1YHU - chains I and Q of the 24 polymer chains in the assembly; structure by X-ray diffraction, 3.15 A resolution.

== Chain I (and Q) ==
Name: hemoglobin A1 chain
From: Riftia pachyptila
Notes: chain Q of this document is another copy of the same molecule, construct and numbering; everything in this record applies to it too
Reference sequence: Q8IFK4 (Q8IFK4_RIFPA); residues 16-130 here correspond to UniProt positions 1-115 (UniProt number = residue number - 15)
Chain sequence (145 residues; numbered 3 to 147; the number before each row is that of its first residue):
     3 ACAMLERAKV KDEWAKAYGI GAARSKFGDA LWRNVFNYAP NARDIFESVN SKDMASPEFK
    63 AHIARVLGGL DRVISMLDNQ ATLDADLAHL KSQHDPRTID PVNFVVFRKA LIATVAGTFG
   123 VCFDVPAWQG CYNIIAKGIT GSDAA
Cystine bridges: Cys-4/Cys-133
Metal / ion sites: heme Fe: His-96 (together with oxygen molecule)
Residues lining bound ligands:
  - heme (HEM): Ile-47, Phe-48, Ser-50, Val-51, His-64, Arg-67, Val-68, Gly-71, Leu-72, Leu-92, Gln-95, His-96, Arg-99, Ile-101, Asn-105, Phe-106, Phe-109, Tyr-134, Ile-137, Ile-141
  - oxygen molecule (OXY): Trp-34, Phe-48, His-64, Val-68, His-96

== Interface between chain I and chain Q ==
Pairs across the interface - 30 pairs, chain I then chain Q:
  Asn-36(I) / Val-123(Q)
  Tyr-40(I) / Phe-125(Q)  hydrogen bond (side chain-backbone)
  Tyr-40(I) / Asp-126(Q)
  Tyr-40(I) / Val-127(Q)  hydrogen bond (side chain-backbone)
  Tyr-40(I) / Pro-128(Q)
  Lys-111(I) / Val-127(Q)
  Lys-111(I) / Gln-131(Q)
  Ile-114(I) / Val-127(Q)  hydrophobic
  Ala-115(I) / Phe-125(Q)
  Ala-115(I) / Val-127(Q)  hydrophobic
  Thr-116(I) / Val-123(Q)
  Ala-118(I) / Gly-119(Q)
  Gly-119(I) / Ala-118(Q)
  Gly-119(I) / Gly-122(Q)
  Gly-119(I) / Val-123(Q)
  Thr-120(I) / Val-123(Q)
  Gly-122(I) / Gly-119(Q)
  Val-123(I) / Asn-36(Q)
  Val-123(I) / Thr-116(Q)
  Val-123(I) / Gly-119(Q)
  Val-123(I) / Thr-120(Q)
  Phe-125(I) / Tyr-40(Q)  hydrogen bond (backbone-side chain)
  Phe-125(I) / Ala-115(Q)
  Asp-126(I) / Tyr-40(Q)
  Val-127(I) / Tyr-40(Q)  hydrogen bond (backbone-side chain)
  Val-127(I) / Lys-111(Q)
  Val-127(I) / Ile-114(Q)  hydrophobic
  Val-127(I) / Ala-115(Q)  hydrophobic
  Pro-128(I) / Tyr-40(Q)
  Gln-131(I) / Lys-111(Q)
Other interface residues (no listed pair), chain I (17 interface residues in all): Ala-32

== Summary ==
17 residues of chain I and 16 residues of chain Q are in contact, with 4 hydrogen bonds. Among the polar pairs
are Tyr-40(I)/Phe-125(Q) and Tyr-40(I)/Val-127(Q). Ligands of chain I: heme and oxygen molecule.
Both chains are hemoglobin A1 chain (Riftia pachyptila). Entry 1YHU (Crystal structure of Riftia pachyptila C1
hemoglobin reveals novel assembly of 24 subunits) was determined by X-ray diffraction.
